Entry 4I2F (X-ray diffraction, 2.10 A resolution); this record covers chains A and C.

Chain A:
Protein: DNA nucleotidylexotransferase
Source organism: Mus musculus
Notes: EC 2.7.7.31
UniProtKB: P09838 (TDT_MOUSE); the construct lacks a stretch of the UniProt sequence, so the offset changes along the chain: 132-482 = UniProt 132-482; 483-510 = UniProt 503-530
Amino-acid sequence (400 residues; numbered 111 to 510; the number before each row is that of its first residue):
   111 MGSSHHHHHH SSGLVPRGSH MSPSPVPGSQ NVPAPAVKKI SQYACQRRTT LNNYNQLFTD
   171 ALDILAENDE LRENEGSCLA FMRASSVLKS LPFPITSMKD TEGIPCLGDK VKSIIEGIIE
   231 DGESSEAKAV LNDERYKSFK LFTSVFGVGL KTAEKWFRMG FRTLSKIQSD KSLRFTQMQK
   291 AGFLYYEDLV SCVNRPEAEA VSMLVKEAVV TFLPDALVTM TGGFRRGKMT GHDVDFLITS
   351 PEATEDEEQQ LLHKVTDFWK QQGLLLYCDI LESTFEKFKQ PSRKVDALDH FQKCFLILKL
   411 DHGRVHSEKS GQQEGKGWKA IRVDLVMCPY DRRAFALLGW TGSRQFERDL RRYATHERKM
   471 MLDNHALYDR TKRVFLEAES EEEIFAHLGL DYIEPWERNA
Not modelled in the structure: 111-148, 420-423
Construct notes: expression tag (111-131)
Bound ions: Na+: Thr253, Val255, Val258 (shared with DA3(C) of chain C); Mg2+ near Asp343 (its only coordinating residue here); Zn2+: Asp343, Asp345, Asp434 (shared with DA5(C) of chain C)
UniProt features mapped onto this chain:
  - region: Val258 to Thr262 (Involved in DNA binding)
  - binding site (a 2'-deoxyribonucleoside 5'-triphosphate): Gly333 to Lys338, His342 to Asp345, Gly449, Trp450
  - binding site (Mg(2+)): Asp343, Asp345, Asp434
  - modified residue: Ser134 (Phosphoserine)

Chain C:
Molecule: 5-nt DNA strand
Sequence (5 nucleotides; row label = number of the first residue in the row):
     2 AAAAA
Not modelled in the structure: 6
Bound ions: Na+: DA3 (shared with Thr253(A), Val255(A), Val258(A) of chain A); Zn2+: DA5 (shared with Asp343(A), Asp345(A), Asp434(A) of chain A)

How chain A and chain C interact:
Contacting residue pairs - 33 pairs, chain A then chain C:
  Val255(A) - DA3(C)  phosphate contact
  Phe256(A) - DA3(C)  sugar contact
  Gly257(A) - DA2(C)  phosphate contact
  Gly257(A) - DA3(C)  hydrogen bond to the phosphate
  Val258(A) - DA2(C)  phosphate contact
  Val258(A) - DA3(C)  hydrogen bond to the phosphate
  Gly259(A) - DA2(C)  hydrogen bond to the phosphate
  Gly259(A) - DA3(C)  phosphate contact
  Leu260(A) - DA2(C)  phosphate contact
  Lys261(A) - DA2(C)  phosphate contact
  Thr262(A) - DA2(C)  hydrogen bond to the phosphate
  Met288(A) - DA2(C)  sugar contact
  Met288(A) - DA3(C)  sugar contact
  Gly332(A) - DA5(C)  sugar contact
  Arg336(A) - DA5(C)  hydrogen bond to the phosphate
  His342(A) - DA4(C)  salt bridge to the phosphate
  His342(A) - DA5(C)  phosphate contact
  Asp343(A) - DA5(C)  phosphate contact
  Asp345(A) - DA5(C)  phosphate contact
  Phe405(A) - DA3(C)  base contact
  Phe405(A) - DA4(C)  sugar contact
  Arg432(A) - DA3(C)  hydrogen bond to the phosphate
  Arg432(A) - DA4(C)  salt bridge to the phosphate
  Asp434(A) - DA4(C)  sugar contact
  Asp434(A) - DA5(C)  phosphate contact
  Gly449(A) - DA5(C)  base contact
  Trp450(A) - DA4(C)  sugar contact
  Trp450(A) - DA5(C)  stacking on the base
  Gly452(A) - DA5(C)  phosphate contact
  Ser453(A) - DA5(C)  phosphate contact
  Arg454(A) - DA5(C)  sugar contact
  Glu457(A) - DA5(C)  base contact
  Asn474(A) - DA5(C)  hydrogen bond to the base
Other interface residues (no listed pair), chain A (27 interface residues in all): Leu381, Asp399, Thr451

Overview:
The interface between chain A and chain C involves 27 residues on one side and 4 on the other; the contacts
include 7 hydrogen bonds, 2 salt bridges and 1 aromatic stacking contact. Polar pairs include
Asn474(A)-DA5(C), Gly257(A)-DA3(C) and Val258(A)-DA3(C).
Chain A is DNA nucleotidylexotransferase (Mus musculus) and chain C is a 5-nt DNA strand; the structure,
Binary complex of mouse TdT with ssDNA, was determined by X-ray diffraction together with 4I27, 4I28, 4I29,
4I2A and 4I2G from the same study.
